Entry 8JLA (electron microscopy, 3.44 A resolution); this record covers chains B and J of the 10 polymer chains in the assembly.

== Chain B ==
Protein: Histone H4
From: Homo sapiens
Reference sequence: P62805 (H4_HUMAN); residues 16-102 here correspond to UniProt positions 17-103 (UniProt number = residue number + 1)
Chain sequence (91 residues; numbered 12 to 102; the number before each row is that of its first residue):
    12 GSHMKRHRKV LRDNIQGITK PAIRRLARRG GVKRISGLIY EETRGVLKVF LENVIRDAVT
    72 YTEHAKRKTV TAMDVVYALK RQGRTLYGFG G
Disordered / not traced: 12-24
Differences from the reference sequence: expression tag (12-15)

== Chain J ==
Molecule: 193-nt DNA strand
From: synthetic construct
Sequence (193 nucleotides; numbered -96 to 96; the number before each row is that of its first residue; numbers below 1 keep their minus sign (DA-96 is residue -96)):
   -96 ATCACGTAAT ATTGGCCAGC TAGGATCACA ATCCCGGTGC CGAGGCCGCT CAATTGGTCG
   -36 TAGACAGCTC TAGCACCGCT TAAACGCACG TACGGATTCC GTACGTGCGT TTAAGCGGTG
    24 CTAGAGCTGT CTACGACCAA TTGAGCGGCC TCGGCACCGG GATTGTGATC CTAGCTGGCC
    84 AATATTACGT GAT
Disordered / not traced: -96 to -78, 79-96

== Interface between chain B and chain J ==
Pairs across the interface (10; chain B residue first):
  Arg45(B) with DC7(J), hydrogen bond to the sugar; DG8(J), phosphate contact
  Ile46(B) with DC7(J), sugar contact; DG8(J), hydrogen bond to the phosphate
  Ser47(B) with DC7(J), hydrogen bond to the phosphate
  Gly48(B) with DC7(J), hydrogen bond to the phosphate
  Arg78(B) with DA28(J), phosphate contact
  Lys79(B) with DG27(J), salt bridge to the phosphate; DA28(J), hydrogen bond to the phosphate
  Thr80(B) with DA28(J), hydrogen bond to the phosphate
Interface residues without a listed pair, chain B (8 interface residues in all): Lys44

== Summary ==
8 residues of chain B and 4 residues of chain J are in contact, with 6 hydrogen bonds and 1 salt bridge. Polar
contacts include Arg45(B)-DC7(J), Ile46(B)-DG8(J) and Ser47(B)-DC7(J).
Chain B is Histone H4 (Homo sapiens) and chain J is a 193-nt DNA strand (synthetic construct); the structure,
Cryo-EM structure of the human nucleosome lacking N-terminal region of H2A, H2B, H3, and H4, was determined by
electron microscopy (same publication as 8JL9, 8JLB and 8JLD).
